Entry 7BTQ (electron microscopy, 4.54 A resolution (low resolution: residue-level contacts below are approximate; hydrogen-bond / salt-bridge calls are withheld)); this record covers chains C and D of the 6 polymer chains in the assembly.

[Chain C]
Molecule: 64-nt DNA strand
Sequence (64 nucleotides; each row starts with the number of its first residue; numbers below 1 keep their minus sign (DG-24 is residue -24)):
   -24 GGTGTTTGGCGGTTTTTCTCTTTTTCGACCTCGAATTCGATTTTAGATTT
    26 TTGGGGGTTTCTGG
Disordered / not traced: -24 to -15, 30-39

[Chain D]
Protein: Type I restriction enzyme EcoR124II M protein
Source organism: Escherichia coli
Notes: EC 2.1.1.72
UniProt: P10484 (T1M1_ECOLX); numbering as in UniProt (aligned over 1-520)
Sequence (520 residues; each row starts with the number of its first residue):
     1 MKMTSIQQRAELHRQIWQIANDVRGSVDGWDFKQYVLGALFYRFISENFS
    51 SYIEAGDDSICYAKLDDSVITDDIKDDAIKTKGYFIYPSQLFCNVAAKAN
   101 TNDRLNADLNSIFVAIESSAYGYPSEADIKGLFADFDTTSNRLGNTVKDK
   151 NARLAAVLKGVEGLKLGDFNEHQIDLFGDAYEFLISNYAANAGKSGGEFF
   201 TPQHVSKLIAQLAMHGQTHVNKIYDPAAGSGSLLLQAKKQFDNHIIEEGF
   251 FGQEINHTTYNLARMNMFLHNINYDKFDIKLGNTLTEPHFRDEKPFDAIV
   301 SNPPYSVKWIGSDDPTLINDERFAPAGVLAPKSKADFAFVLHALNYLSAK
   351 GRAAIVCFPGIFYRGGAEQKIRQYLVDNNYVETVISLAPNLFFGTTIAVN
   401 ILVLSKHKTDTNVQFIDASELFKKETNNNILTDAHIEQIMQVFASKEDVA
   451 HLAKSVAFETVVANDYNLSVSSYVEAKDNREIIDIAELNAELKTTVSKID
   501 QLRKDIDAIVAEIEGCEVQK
Disordered / not traced: 1-9, 57-70, 168-173, 191-197, 511-520
UniProt features mapped onto this chain:
  - region: Glu481 to Val510 (C-terminal tail)
  - binding site (S-adenosyl-L-methionine): Glu198 to Gln203, Ser230 to Ser232, Glu254

[How chain C and chain D interact]
Contacting residue pairs (9):
  DT0(C) with Tyr363(D)
  DC1(C) with Tyr363(D); Arg364(D)
  DG2(C) with Arg364(D)
  DA3(C) with Tyr305(D); Ser306(D); Thr395(D); Ile397(D)
  DC4(C) with Thr395(D)
Other interface residues (no listed pair), chain D (8 interface residues in all): Phe199, Pro304

[In short]
The interface between chain C and chain D involves 5 residues on one side and 8 on the other. From UniProt: 10
S-adenosyl-L-methionine-binding residues on chain D.
Here chain C is a 64-nt DNA strand and chain D is Type I restriction enzyme EcoR124II M protein (Escherichia
coli). Entry 7BTQ (EcoR124I-DNA in the Restriction-Alleviation State) was determined by electron microscopy,
deposited together with 7BST, 7BTO, 7BTP and 7BTR.
